Entry 7MKQ (electron microscopy, 4.80 A resolution (low resolution: residue-level contacts below are approximate; hydrogen-bond / salt-bridge calls are withheld)); this record covers chains A and C of the 6 polymer chains in the assembly.

# Chain A
Protein: DNA-directed RNA polymerase subunit alpha
Organism: Escherichia coli (strain K12)
Notes: EC 2.7.7.6
UniProtKB: A0A4S5AL01 (A0A4S5AL01_ECOLI); residue numbers follow UniProt; this construct covers 1-237
Chain sequence (237 residues; numbered 1 to 237; the number before each row is that of its first residue):
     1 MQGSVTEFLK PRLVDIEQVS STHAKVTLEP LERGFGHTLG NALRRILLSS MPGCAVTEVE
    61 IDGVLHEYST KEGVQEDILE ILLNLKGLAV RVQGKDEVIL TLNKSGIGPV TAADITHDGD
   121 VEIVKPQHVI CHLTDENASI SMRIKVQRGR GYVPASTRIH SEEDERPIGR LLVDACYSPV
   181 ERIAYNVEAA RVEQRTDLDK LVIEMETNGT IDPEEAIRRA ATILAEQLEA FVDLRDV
Not modelled in the structure: 1-6

# Chain C
Protein: DNA-directed RNA polymerase subunit beta
Organism: Escherichia coli (strain K12)
Notes: EC 2.7.7.6
UniProtKB: A0A4S4NK82 (A0A4S4NK82_ECOLI); residue numbers follow UniProt; this construct covers 3-1342
Chain sequence (1340 residues; row label = number of the first residue in the row):
     3 YSYTEKKRIR KDFGKRPQVL DVPYLLSIQL DSFQKFIEQD PEGQYGLEAA FRSVFPIQSY
    63 SGNSELQYVS YRLGEPVFDV QECQIRGVTY SAPLRVKLRL VIYEREAPEG TVKDIKEQEV
   123 YMGEIPLMTD NGTFVINGTE RVIVSQLHRS PGVFFDSDKG KTHSSGKVLY NARIIPYRGS
   183 WLDFEFDPKD NLFVRIDRRR KLPATIILRA LNYTTEQILD LFFEKVIFEI RDNKLQMELV
   243 PERLRGETAS FDIEANGKVY VEKGRRITAR HIRQLEKDDV KLIEVPVEYI AGKVVAKDYI
   303 DESTGELICA ANMELSLDLL AKLSQSGHKR IETLFTNDLD HGPYISETLR VDPTNDRLSA
   363 LVEIYRMMRP GEPPTREAAE SLFENLFFSE DRYDLSAVGR MKFNRSLLRE EIEGSGILSK
   423 DDIIDVMKKL IDIRNGKGEV DDIDHLGNRR IRSVGEMAEN QFRVGLVRVE RAVKERLSLG
   483 DLDTLMPQDM INAKPISAAV KEFFGSSQLS QFMDQNNPLS EITHKRRISA LGPGGLTRER
   543 AGFEVRDVHP THYGRVCPIE TPEGPNIGLI NSLSVYAQTN EYGFLETPYR KVTDGVVTDE
   603 IHYLSAIEEG NYVIAQANSN LDEEGHFVED LVTCRSKGES SLFSRDQVDY MDVSTQQVVS
   663 VGASLIPFLE HDDANRALMG ANMQRQAVPT LRADKPLVGT GMERAVAVDS GVTAVAKRGG
   723 VVQYVDASRI VIKVNEDEMY PGEAGIDIYN LTKYTRSNQN TCINQMPCVS LGEPVERGDV
   783 LADGPSTDLG ELALGQNMRV AFMPWNGYNF EDSILVSERV VQEDRFTTIH IQELACVSRD
   843 TKLGPEEITA DIPNVGEAAL SKLDESGIVY IGAEVTGGDI LVGKVTPKGE TQLTPEEKLL
   903 RAIFGEKASD VKDSSLRVPN GVSGTVIDVQ VFTRDGVEKD KRALEIEEMQ LKQAKKDLSE
   963 ELQILEAGLF SRIRAVLVAG GVEAEKLDKL PRDRWLELGL TDEEKQNQLE QLAEQYDELK
  1023 HEFEKKLEAK RRKITQGDDL APGVLKIVKV YLAVKRRIQP GDKMAGRHGN KGVISKINPI
  1083 EDMPYDENGT PVDIVLNPLG VPSRMNIGQI LETHLGMAAK GIGDKINAML KQQQEVAKLR
  1143 EFIQRAYDLG ADVRQKVDLS TFSDEEVMRL AENLRKGMPI ATPVFDGAKE AEIKELLKLG
  1203 DLPTSGQIRL YDGRTGEQFE RPVTVGYMYM LKLNHLVDDK MHARSTGSYS LVTQQPLGGK
  1263 AQFGGQRFGE MEVWALEAYG AAYTLQEMLT VKSDDVNGRT KMYKNIVDGN HQMEPGMPES
  1323 FNVLLKEIRS LGINIELEDE

# Interface between chain A and chain C
Pairs across the interface (50; chain A residue first):
  N41(A) - R1216(C)
  N41(A) - T1217(C)
  N41(A) - G1218(C)
  R44(A) - E1083(C)
  R44(A) - Y1087(C)
  R45(A) - E1083(C)
  R45(A) - D1084(C)
  R45(A) - G1215(C)
  R45(A) - R1216(C)
  S49(A) - E1083(C)
  L65(A) - I873(C)
  H66(A) - I929(C)
  Y68(A) - Y756(C)
  Y68(A) - I831(C)
  Y68(A) - T927(C)
  Y68(A) - I929(C)
  Y68(A) - K1057(C)
  T70(A) - A729(C)
  K71(A) - D728(C)
  E72(A) - D728(C)
  G73(A) - Y726(C)
  G73(A) - D728(C)
  V74(A) - D728(C)
  V74(A) - A729(C)
  Q75(A) - V727(C)
  Q75(A) - A729(C)
  Q75(A) - P769(C)
  E76(A) - A729(C)
  D77(A) - A729(C)
  D77(A) - K755(C)
  D77(A) - Y756(C)
  D77(A) - M768(C)
  L79(A) - L693(C)
  L83(A) - R694(C)
  K86(A) - Q824(C)
  K86(A) - D826(C)
  T134(A) - V727(C)
  T134(A) - L773(C)
  Y152(A) - V823(C)
  Y152(A) - Q824(C)
  S156(A) - R1059(C)
  I168(A) - G874(C)
  I168(A) - A875(C)
  E181(A) - R821(C)
  R182(A) - N1090(C)
  R182(A) - G1091(C)
  I183(A) - G1091(C)
  A184(A) - E1089(C)
  A184(A) - N1090(C)
  Y185(A) - Y1087(C)
Also at the interface, not in a pair above, chain A (33 interface residues in all): L48, E67, P154, E165, D174, C176
Also at the interface, not in a pair above, chain C (39 interface residues in all): E820, E876, V928, A1055, I1082, T1092

# Overview
33 residues of chain A and 39 residues of chain C are in contact.
Chain A is DNA-directed RNA polymerase subunit alpha and chain C is DNA-directed RNA polymerase subunit beta,
both from Escherichia coli (strain K12); the structure, Escherichia coli RNA polymerase and RapA binary
complex, was determined by electron microscopy, deposited together with 7MKP, 7MKN and 7MKO.
